4ZWN - chain A; structure by X-ray diffraction, 2.49 A resolution.

[Chain A]
Name: Monoglyceride lipase
Source organism: Saccharomyces cerevisiae (strain ATCC 204508 / S288c)
Notes: EC 3.1.1.23
UniProt: P28321 (MGLL_YEAST); residues 2-313 here = UniProt positions 2-313
Sequence (334 residues; row label = number of the first residue in the row; numbers below 1 keep their minus sign (His-20 is residue -20)):
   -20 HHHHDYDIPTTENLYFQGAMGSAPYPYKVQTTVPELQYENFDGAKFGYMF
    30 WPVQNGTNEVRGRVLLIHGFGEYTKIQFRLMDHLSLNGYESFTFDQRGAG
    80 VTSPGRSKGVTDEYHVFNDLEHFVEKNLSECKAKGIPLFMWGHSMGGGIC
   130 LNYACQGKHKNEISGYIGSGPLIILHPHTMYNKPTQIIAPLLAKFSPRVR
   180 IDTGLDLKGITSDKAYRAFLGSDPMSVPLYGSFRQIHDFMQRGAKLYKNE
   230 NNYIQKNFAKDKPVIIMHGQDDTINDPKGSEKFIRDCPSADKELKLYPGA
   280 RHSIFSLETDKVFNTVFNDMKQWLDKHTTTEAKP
Disordered / not traced: -20 to 0, 311-313
Differences from the reference sequence: expression tag (-20 to 1); engineered mutation Ser175 (Leu in P28321), Arg264 (Gln in P28321)
Swiss-Prot annotation at these positions:
  - motif: Gly121 to Gly125 (GXSXG)
  - active site: Ser123 (Nucleophile), Asp251 (Charge relay system), His281 (Charge relay system)
What the authors report for this chain:
  - catalytic residues: Phe49, Ser123, Met124, Asp251, His281

[Summary]
UniProt lists 3 active-site residues. The paper reports catalytic residues Phe49, Ser123 and Met124 among
others.
Chain A is Monoglyceride lipase (Saccharomyces cerevisiae (strain ATCC 204508 / S288c)); the structure,
Crystal Structure of a Soluble Variant of the Monoglyceride Lipase from Saccharomyces Cerevisiae, was
determined by X-ray diffraction (same publication as 4ZXF).
